PDB entry 7SN9 | electron microscopy, 3.50 A resolution | chains X and H of the 42 polymer chains in the assembly

== Chain X (and H) ==
Molecule: Flagellin A
Source organism: Sinorhizobium meliloti
Notes: chain H of this document is another copy of the same molecule, construct and numbering; everything in this record applies to it too
Reference sequence: P13118 (FLAA_RHIML); numbering as in UniProt (aligned over 1-395)
Chain sequence (395 residues; row label = number of the first residue in the row):
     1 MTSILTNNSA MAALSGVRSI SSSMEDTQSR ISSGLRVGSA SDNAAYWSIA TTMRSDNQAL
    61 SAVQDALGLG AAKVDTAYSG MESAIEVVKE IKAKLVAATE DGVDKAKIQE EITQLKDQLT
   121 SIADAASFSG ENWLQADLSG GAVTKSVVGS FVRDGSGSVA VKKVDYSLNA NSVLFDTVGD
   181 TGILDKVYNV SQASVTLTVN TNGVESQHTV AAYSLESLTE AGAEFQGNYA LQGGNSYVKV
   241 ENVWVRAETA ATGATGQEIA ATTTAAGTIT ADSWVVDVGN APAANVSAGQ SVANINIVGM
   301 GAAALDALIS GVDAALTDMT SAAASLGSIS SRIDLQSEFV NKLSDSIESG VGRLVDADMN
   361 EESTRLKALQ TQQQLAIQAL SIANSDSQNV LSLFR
Disordered / not traced: 1
Differences from the reference sequence: conflict G16 (Thr in P13118), V17 (Leu in P13118)

== Chain X / chain H interface ==
Contacting residue pairs - 39 pairs, chain X then chain H:
  E25(X) - N8(H)  hydrogen bond
  Q28(X) - S9(H)
  Q28(X) - A379(H)
  Q28(X) - I382(H)
  Q28(X) - A383(H)  hydrogen bond (side chain-backbone)
  S32(X) - A379(H)
  D65(X) - Y46(H)
  A66(X) - Y46(H)  hydrogen bond (backbone-side chain)
  G68(X) - R353(H)
  L69(X) - Y46(H)  hydrophobic
  A72(X) - G350(H)
  D75(X) - R353(H)  salt bridge
  T76(X) - L343(H)
  S79(X) - K342(H)
  S83(X) - F339(H)
  E110(X) - A324(H)
  Q114(X) - S328(H)
  Q114(X) - I329(H)
  Q114(X) - R332(H)
  D117(X) - R332(H)  hydrogen bond (backbone-side chain)
  Q118(X) - R332(H)
  Q118(X) - Q336(H)  hydrogen bond
  S121(X) - R332(H)
  S121(X) - Q336(H)  hydrogen bond
  I122(X) - F339(H)  hydrophobic
  D124(X) - V152(H)
  A125(X) - V152(H)  hydrophobic
  A125(X) - F339(H)  hydrophobic
  A125(X) - L343(H)
  S127(X) - R153(H)
  F128(X) - M53(H)
  F128(X) - I347(H)  hydrophobic
  G130(X) - G155(H)
  Q373(X) - D386(H)
  Q373(X) - N389(H)  hydrogen bond
  I377(X) - N389(H)
  I377(X) - S392(H)
  I377(X) - L393(H)  hydrophobic
  L380(X) - L393(H)  hydrophobic
Interface residues without a listed pair, chain X (30 interface residues in all): M24, A62, A126, S381
Interface residues without a listed pair, chain H (33 interface residues in all): A13, N43, I49, S150, S321, S325, S346, L354

== In short ==
Chain X and chain H form an interface of 30 and 33 residues respectively; the contacts include 7 hydrogen
bonds and 1 salt bridge. Polar pairs include D75(X)-R353(H), E25(X)-N8(H) and Q28(X)-A383(H).
Both chains are Flagellin A (Sinorhizobium meliloti). Entry 7SN9 (Cryo-EM structure of the Sinorhizobium
meliloti flagellar filament) was determined by electron microscopy together with 7SN4, 7SN7, 7SQD and 7SQJ
from the same study.
